Entry 8SNY (electron microscopy, 3.41 A resolution); this record covers chains A and E of the 6 polymer chains in the assembly.

== Chain A ==
Molecule: RNA-directed RNA polymerase L
Organism: Respiratory syncytial virus A2
Notes: EC 2.7.7.48, 3.6.1.-, 2.7.7.88, 2.1.1.375
Reference sequence: P28887 (L_HRSVA); numbering as in UniProt (aligned over 1-2165)
Sequence (2165 residues; each row starts with the number of its first residue):
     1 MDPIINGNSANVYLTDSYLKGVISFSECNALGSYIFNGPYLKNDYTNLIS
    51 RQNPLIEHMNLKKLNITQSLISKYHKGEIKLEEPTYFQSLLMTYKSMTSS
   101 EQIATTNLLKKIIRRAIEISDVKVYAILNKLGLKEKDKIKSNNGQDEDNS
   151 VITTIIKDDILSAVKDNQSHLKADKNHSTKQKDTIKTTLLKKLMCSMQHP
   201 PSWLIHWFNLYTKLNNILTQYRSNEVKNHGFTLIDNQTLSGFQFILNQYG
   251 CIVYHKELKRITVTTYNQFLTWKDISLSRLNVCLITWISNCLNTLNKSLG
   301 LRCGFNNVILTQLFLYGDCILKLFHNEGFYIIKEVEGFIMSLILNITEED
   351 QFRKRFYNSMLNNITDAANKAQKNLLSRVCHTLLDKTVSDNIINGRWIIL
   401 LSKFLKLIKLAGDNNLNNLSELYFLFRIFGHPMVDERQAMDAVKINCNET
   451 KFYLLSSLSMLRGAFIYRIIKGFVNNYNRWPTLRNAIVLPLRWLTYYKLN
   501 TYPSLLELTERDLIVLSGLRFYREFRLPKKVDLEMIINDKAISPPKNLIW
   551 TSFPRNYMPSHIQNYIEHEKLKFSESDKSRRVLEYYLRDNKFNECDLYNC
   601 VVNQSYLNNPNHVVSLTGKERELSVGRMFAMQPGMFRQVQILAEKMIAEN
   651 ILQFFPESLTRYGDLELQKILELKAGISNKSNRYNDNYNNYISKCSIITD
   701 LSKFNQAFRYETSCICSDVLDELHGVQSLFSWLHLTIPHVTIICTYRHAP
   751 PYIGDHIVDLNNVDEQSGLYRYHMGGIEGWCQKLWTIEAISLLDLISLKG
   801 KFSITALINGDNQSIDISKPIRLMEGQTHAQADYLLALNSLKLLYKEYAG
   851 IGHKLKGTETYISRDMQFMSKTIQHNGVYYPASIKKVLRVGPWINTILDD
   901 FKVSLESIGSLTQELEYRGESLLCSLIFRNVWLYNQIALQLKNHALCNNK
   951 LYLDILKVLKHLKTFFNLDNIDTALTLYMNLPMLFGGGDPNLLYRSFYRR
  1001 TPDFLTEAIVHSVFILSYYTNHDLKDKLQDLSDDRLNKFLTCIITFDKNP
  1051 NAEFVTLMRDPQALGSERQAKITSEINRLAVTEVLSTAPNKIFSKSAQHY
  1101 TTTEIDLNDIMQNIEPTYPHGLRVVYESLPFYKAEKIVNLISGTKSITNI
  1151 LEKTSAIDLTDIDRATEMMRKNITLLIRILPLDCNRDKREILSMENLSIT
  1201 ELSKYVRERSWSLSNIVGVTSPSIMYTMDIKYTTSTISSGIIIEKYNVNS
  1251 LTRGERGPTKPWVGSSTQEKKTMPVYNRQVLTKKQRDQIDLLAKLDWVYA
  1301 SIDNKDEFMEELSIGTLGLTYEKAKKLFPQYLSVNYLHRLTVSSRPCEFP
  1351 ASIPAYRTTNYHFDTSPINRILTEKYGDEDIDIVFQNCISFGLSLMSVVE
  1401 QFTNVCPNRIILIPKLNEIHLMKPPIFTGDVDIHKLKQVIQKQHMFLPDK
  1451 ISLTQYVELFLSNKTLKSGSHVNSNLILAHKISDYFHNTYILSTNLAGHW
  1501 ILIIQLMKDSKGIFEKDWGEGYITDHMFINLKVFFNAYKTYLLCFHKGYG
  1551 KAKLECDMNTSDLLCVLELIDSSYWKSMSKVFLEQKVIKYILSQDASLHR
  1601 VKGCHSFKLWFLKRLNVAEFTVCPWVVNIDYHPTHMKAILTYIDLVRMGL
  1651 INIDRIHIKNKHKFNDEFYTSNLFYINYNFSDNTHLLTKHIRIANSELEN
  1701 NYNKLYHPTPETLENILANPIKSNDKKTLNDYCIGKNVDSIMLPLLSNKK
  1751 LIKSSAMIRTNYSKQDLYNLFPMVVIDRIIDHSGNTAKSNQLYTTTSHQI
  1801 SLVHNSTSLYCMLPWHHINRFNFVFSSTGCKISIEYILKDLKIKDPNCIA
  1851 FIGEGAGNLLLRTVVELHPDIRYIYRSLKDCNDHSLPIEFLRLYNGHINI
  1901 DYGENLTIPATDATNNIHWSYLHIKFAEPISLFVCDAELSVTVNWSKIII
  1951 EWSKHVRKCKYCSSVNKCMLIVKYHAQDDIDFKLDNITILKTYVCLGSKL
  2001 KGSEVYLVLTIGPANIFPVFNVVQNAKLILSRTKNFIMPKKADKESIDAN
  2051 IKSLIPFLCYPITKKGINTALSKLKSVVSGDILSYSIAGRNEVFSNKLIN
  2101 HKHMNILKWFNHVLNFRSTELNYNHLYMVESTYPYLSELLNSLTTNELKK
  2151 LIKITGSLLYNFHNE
Disordered / not traced: 1-9, 135-182, 662-665, 677-689, 1463-2165
What the authors report for this chain:
  - binding site for the 10-nt RNA strand: Tyr13, Glu57, His229, Tyr249, Ala541, Thr551, Arg555, Lys570, Arg580, Glu584, Lys619, Glu620, Phe629, Ala630, Arg637, Gln640, Arg747, Glu778, Gly779, Ser1155
  - catalytic residues: Asp811
  - conformationally variable residues (order/disorder transition): Glu666 to Gly676
  - specificity-determining residues: Lys619, Glu778 (proposed by the authors, not directly observed)

== Chain E ==
Molecule: Phosphoprotein
Organism: Respiratory syncytial virus A2
Reference sequence: G3C7Q7 (G3C7Q7_HRSV); numbering as in UniProt (aligned over 1-241)
Sequence (241 residues; row label = number of the first residue in the row):
     1 MEKFAPEFHGEDANNRATKFLESIKGKFTSPKDPKKKDSIISVNSIDIEV
    51 TKESPITSNSTIINPTNETDDTAGNKPNYQRKPLVSFKEDPTPSDNPFSK
   101 LYKETIETFDNNEEESSYSYEEINDQTNDNITARLDRIDEKLSEILGMLH
   151 TLVVASAGPTSARDGIRDAMVGLREEMIEKIRTEALMTNDRLEAMARLRN
   201 EESEKMAKDTSDEVSLNPTSEKLNNLLEGNDSDNDLSLEDF
Disordered / not traced: 1-127

== Chain A / chain E interface ==
Residue-residue contacts (95):
  Leu315(A) - Leu238(E)  hydrophobic
  Tyr316(A) - Leu236(E)
  Tyr316(A) - Ser237(E)  hydrogen bond (side chain-backbone)
  Tyr316(A) - Leu238(E)  hydrophobic
  Cys319(A) - Leu238(E)  hydrophobic
  Leu323(A) - Phe241(E)
  Lys354(A) - Glu213(E)
  Arg355(A) - Asp209(E)
  Arg355(A) - Ser211(E)  hydrogen bond (side chain-backbone)
  Arg355(A) - Val214(E)
  Tyr357(A) - Asn224(E)  hydrogen bond
  Tyr357(A) - Leu227(E)
  Tyr357(A) - Glu228(E)
  Asn358(A) - Val214(E)
  Asn358(A) - Leu216(E)
  Ser359(A) - Val214(E)
  Leu361(A) - Leu216(E)  hydrophobic
  Leu361(A) - Ser220(E)  hydrogen bond (backbone-side chain)
  Leu361(A) - Leu223(E)  hydrophobic
  Leu361(A) - Asn224(E)
  Leu361(A) - Leu227(E)  hydrophobic
  Asn362(A) - Val214(E)
  Asn362(A) - Ser215(E)  hydrogen bond (side chain-backbone)
  Asn362(A) - Leu216(E)
  Asn362(A) - Asn217(E)  hydrogen bond (side chain-backbone)
  Asn362(A) - Ser220(E)  hydrogen bond
  Thr365(A) - Asn217(E)  hydrogen bond
  Thr365(A) - Thr219(E)  hydrogen bond
  Thr365(A) - Ser220(E)  hydrogen bond
  Thr365(A) - Leu223(E)
  Asp366(A) - Asn217(E)  hydrogen bond
  Asn369(A) - Thr219(E)
  Asn391(A) - Phe241(E)
  Arg396(A) - Asp240(E)
  Arg396(A) - Phe241(E)
  Ile398(A) - Leu226(E)  hydrophobic
  Ile399(A) - Leu226(E)  hydrophobic
  Leu400(A) - Phe241(E)  hydrophobic
  Leu401(A) - Leu223(E)  hydrophobic
  Ser402(A) - Leu223(E)
  Ser402(A) - Leu226(E)
  Ser402(A) - Leu227(E)
  Lys403(A) - Asp231(E)  salt bridge
  Lys403(A) - Asp235(E)
  Leu405(A) - Leu227(E)  hydrophobic
  Lys406(A) - Leu226(E)
  Lys406(A) - Leu227(E)  hydrogen bond (side chain-backbone)
  Lys406(A) - Asp231(E)
  Ile445(A) - Asn189(E)  hydrogen bond (backbone-side chain)
  Asn448(A) - Arg163(E)
  Glu449(A) - Asn189(E)
  Thr450(A) - Ser156(E)
  Thr450(A) - Arg167(E)  hydrogen bond
  Thr450(A) - Met187(E)
  Thr450(A) - Thr188(E)
  Lys451(A) - Ala155(E)
  Lys451(A) - Ser156(E)  hydrogen bond (backbone-side chain)
  Phe452(A) - Val154(E)
  Phe452(A) - Ala155(E)  hydrophobic
  Phe452(A) - Ile181(E)  hydrophobic
  Phe452(A) - Leu186(E)  hydrophobic
  Phe452(A) - Thr188(E)
  Phe452(A) - Arg197(E)  hydrogen bond (backbone-side chain)
  Tyr453(A) - Val153(E)
  Tyr453(A) - Val154(E)  hydrogen bond (backbone-backbone)
  Leu454(A) - Val153(E)  hydrophobic
  Leu455(A) - Leu152(E)  hydrogen bond (backbone-backbone)
  Leu458(A) - Val154(E)  hydrophobic
  Ile514(A) - His150(E)
  Arg709(A) - Ser156(E)
  Glu711(A) - Ser156(E)
  Glu711(A) - Ala157(E)
  Glu711(A) - Ala169(E)
  Arg771(A) - Arg163(E)
  Tyr772(A) - Pro159(E)  hydrophobic
  Tyr772(A) - Arg163(E)
  Tyr772(A) - Asp164(E)  hydrogen bond (side chain-backbone)
  Tyr772(A) - Gly165(E)
  Tyr772(A) - Ile166(E)  hydrophobic
  Met774(A) - Ala157(E)
  Met774(A) - Gly158(E)
  Met774(A) - Pro159(E)
  Met774(A) - Ile166(E)  hydrophobic
  Tyr834(A) - Asp212(E)  hydrogen bond (side chain-backbone)
  Leu838(A) - Thr210(E)
  Leu838(A) - Ser211(E)
  Leu838(A) - Asp212(E)
  Lys842(A) - Met206(E)
  Lys842(A) - Thr210(E)
  Tyr845(A) - Asp209(E)
  Tyr845(A) - Thr210(E)
  Lys846(A) - Met206(E)
  Ala849(A) - Arg197(E)  hydrogen bond (backbone-side chain)
  Gly850(A) - Arg197(E)
  Lys854(A) - Asp190(E)  salt bridge
Also at the interface, not in a pair above, chain A (55 interface residues in all): Ile364, Ser456, Arg511, Pro738, His739, Glu765, Leu841
Also at the interface, not in a pair above, chain E (51 interface residues in all): Leu149, Arg174, Leu198, Lys222, Gly229

== Summary ==
55 residues of chain A face 51 of chain E across their interface, with 21 hydrogen bonds and 2 salt bridges.
Polar pairs include Lys403(A)-Asp231(E), Lys854(A)-Asp190(E) and Tyr316(A)-Ser237(E). From the paper: the
catalytic residue Asp811(A); a binding site for the 10-nt RNA strand at Tyr13(A), Glu57(A) and His229(A) among
others.
Here chain A is RNA-directed RNA polymerase L and chain E is Phosphoprotein, both from Respiratory syncytial
virus A2. Entry 8SNY (Cryo-EM structure of the respiratory syncytial virus polymerase (L:P) bound to the
trailer complementary promoter) was determined by electron microscopy together with 8SNX from the same study.
